7M2U - chains 7 and W of the 11 polymer chains in the assembly; structure by electron microscopy, 8.20 A resolution (very low resolution: no residue pairs are listed; an interface is given only as per-side residue counts).

[Chain 7]
Protein: DNA repair helicase RAD25
Organism: Saccharomyces cerevisiae (strain ATCC 204508 / S288c)
Notes: EC 3.6.4.12
UniProt: Q00578 (RAD25_YEAST); residue numbers follow UniProt; this construct covers 1-843
Amino-acid sequence (843 residues; row label = number of the first residue in the row):
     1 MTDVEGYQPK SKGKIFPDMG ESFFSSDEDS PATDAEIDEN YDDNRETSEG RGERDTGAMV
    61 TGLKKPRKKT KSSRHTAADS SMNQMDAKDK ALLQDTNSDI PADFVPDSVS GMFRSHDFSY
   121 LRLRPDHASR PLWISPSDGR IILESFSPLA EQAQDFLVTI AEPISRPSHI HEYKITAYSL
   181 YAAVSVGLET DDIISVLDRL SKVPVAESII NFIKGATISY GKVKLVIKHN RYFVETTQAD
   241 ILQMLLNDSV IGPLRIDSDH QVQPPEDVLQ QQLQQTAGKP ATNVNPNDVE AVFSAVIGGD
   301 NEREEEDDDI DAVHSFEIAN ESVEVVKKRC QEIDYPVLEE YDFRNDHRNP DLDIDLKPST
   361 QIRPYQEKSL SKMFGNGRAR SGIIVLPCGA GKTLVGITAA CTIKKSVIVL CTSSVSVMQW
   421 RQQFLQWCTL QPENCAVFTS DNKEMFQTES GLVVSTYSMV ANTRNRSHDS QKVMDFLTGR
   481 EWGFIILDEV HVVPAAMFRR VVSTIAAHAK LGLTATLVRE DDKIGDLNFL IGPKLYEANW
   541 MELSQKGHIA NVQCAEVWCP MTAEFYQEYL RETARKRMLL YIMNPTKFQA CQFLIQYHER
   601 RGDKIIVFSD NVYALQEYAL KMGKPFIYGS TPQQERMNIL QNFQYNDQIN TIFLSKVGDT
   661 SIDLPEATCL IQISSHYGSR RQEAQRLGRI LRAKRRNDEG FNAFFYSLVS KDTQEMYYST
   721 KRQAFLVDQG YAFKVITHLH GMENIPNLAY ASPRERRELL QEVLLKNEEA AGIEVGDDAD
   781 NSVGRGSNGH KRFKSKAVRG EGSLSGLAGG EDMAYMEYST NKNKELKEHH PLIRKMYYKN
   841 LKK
Unresolved in the structure: 1-100, 270-301, 771-843
Swiss-Prot annotation at these positions:
  - motif: Lys64 to His75 (Nuclear localization signal), Asp488 to His491 (DEAH box)
  - binding site (ATP): Leu386 to Thr393
  - modified residue: Ser752 (Phosphoserine)
  - natural variant: Trp427 (W427L: In suppressor mutant)
  - mutagenesis: Lys392 (K392R: Lethal in vivo. Defective in translation in vitro), Glu489 (E489Q: Loss of DNA translocase function of TFHII), Val798 to Lys843 (Increased UV sensitivity)
From the paper describing this entry:
  - mutagenesis - E715G, S719P, Y750*: decreased growth in response to UV

[Chain W]
Molecule: Damaged DNA strand
Sequence (14 nucleotides; each row starts with the number of its first residue):
    16 AACACTGCGA GATA

[Interface between chain 7 and chain W]
At this resolution (8 A) residue pairs are not listed: 13 residues of chain 7 and 7 of chain W lie at the interface.

[Summary]
13 residues of chain 7 and 7 residues of chain W are in contact. From UniProt: 8 ATP-binding residues and 4
mutagenesis sites on chain 7. From the paper: E715G, S719P and Y750* of chain 7 reduce growth in response to
UV.
Chain 7 is DNA repair helicase RAD25 (Saccharomyces cerevisiae (strain ATCC 204508 / S288c)) and chain W is
Damaged DNA strand; the structure, Nucleotide Excision Repair complex TFIIH Rad4-33, was determined by
electron microscopy together with 7K01 and 7K04 from the same study.
